Entry 5XF8 (electron microscopy, 7.10 A resolution (low resolution: residue-level contacts below are approximate; hydrogen-bond / salt-bridge calls are withheld)); this record covers chains 4 and 7 of the 7 polymer chains in the assembly.

== Chain 4 ==
Protein: DNA replication licensing factor MCM4
From: Saccharomyces cerevisiae (strain ATCC 204508 / S288c)
Notes: EC 3.6.4.12
Reference sequence: P30665 (MCM4_YEAST); residue numbers follow UniProt; this construct covers 1-933
Sequence (933 residues; each row starts with the number of its first residue):
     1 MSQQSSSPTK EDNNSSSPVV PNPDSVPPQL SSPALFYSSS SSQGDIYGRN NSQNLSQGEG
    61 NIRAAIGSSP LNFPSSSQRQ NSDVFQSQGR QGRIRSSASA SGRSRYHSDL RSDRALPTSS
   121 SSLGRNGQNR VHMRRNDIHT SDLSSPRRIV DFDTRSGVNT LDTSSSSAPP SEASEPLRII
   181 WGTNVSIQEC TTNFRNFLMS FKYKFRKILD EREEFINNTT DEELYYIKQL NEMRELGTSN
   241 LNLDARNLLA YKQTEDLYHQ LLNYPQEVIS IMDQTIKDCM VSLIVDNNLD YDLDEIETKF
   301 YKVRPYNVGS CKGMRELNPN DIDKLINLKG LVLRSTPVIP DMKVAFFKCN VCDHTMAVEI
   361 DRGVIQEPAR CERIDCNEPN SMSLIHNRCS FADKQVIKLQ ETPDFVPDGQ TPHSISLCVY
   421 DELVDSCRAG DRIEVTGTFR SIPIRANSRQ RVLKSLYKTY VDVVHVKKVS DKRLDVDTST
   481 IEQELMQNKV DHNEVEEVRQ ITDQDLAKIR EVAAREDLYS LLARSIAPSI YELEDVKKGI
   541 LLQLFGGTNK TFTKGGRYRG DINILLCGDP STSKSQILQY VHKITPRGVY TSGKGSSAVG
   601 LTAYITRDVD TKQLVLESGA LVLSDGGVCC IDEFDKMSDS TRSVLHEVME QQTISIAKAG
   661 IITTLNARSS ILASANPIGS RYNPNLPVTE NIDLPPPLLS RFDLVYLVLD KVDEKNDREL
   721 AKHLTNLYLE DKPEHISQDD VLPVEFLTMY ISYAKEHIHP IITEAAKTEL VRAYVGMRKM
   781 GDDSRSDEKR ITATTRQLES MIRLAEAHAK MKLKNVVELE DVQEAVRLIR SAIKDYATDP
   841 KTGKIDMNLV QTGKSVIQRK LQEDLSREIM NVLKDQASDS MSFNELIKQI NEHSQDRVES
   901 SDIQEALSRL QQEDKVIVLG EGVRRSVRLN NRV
Unresolved in the structure: 1-176, 213-220, 468-477, 780-792, 839-846, 932-933
Covalent attachments: covalent link T852-I857; covalent link S855-K860
Curated features (UniProtKB/Swiss-Prot):
  - motif: S700 to D703 (Arginine finger)
  - binding site (ATP): G568 to S575
  - modified residue (Phosphoserine): S52, S56, S69
  - mutagenesis: K574 (K574A: Loss of MCM2-7 complex helicase activity)

== Chain 7 ==
Protein: DNA replication licensing factor MCM7
From: Saccharomyces cerevisiae (strain ATCC 204508 / S288c)
Notes: EC 3.6.4.12
Reference sequence: P38132 (MCM7_YEAST); numbering as in UniProt (aligned over 1-845)
Sequence (845 residues; numbered 1 to 845; the number before each row is that of its first residue):
     1 MSAALPSIQL PVDYNNLFNE ITDFLVTFKQ DTLSSDATRN ENEDENLDAE NIEQHLLEKG
    61 PKYMAMLQKV ANRELNSVII DLDDILQYQN EKFLQGTQAD DLVSAIQQNA NHFTELFCRA
   121 IDNNMPLPTK EIDYKDDVLD VILNQRRLRN ERMLSDRTNE IRSENLMDTT MDPPSSMNDA
   181 LREVVEDETE LFPPNLTRRY FLYFKPLSQN CARRYRKKAI SSKPLSVRQI KGDFLGQLIT
   241 VRGIITRVSD VKPAVEVIAY TCDQCGYEVF QEVNSRTFTP LSECTSEECS QNQTKGQLFM
   301 STRASKFSAF QECKIQELSQ QVPVGHIPRS LNIHVNGTLV RSLSPGDIVD VTGIFLPAPY
   361 TGFKALKAGL LTETYLEAQF VRQHKKKFAS FSLTSDVEER VMELITSGDV YNRLAKSIAP
   421 EIYGNLDVKK ALLLLLVGGV DKRVGDGMKI RGDINVCLMG DPGVAKSQLL KAICKISPRG
   481 VYTTGKGSSG VGLTAAVMKD PVTDEMILEG GALVLADNGI CCIDEFDKMD ESDRTAIHEV
   541 MEQQTISISK AGINTTLNAR TSILAAANPL YGRYNPRLSP LDNINLPAAL LSRFDILFLM
   601 LDIPSRDDDE KLAEHVTYVH MHNKQPDLDF TPVEPSKMRE YIAYAKTKRP VMSEAVNDYV
   661 VQAYIRLRQD SKREMDSKFS FGQATPRTLL GIIRLSQALA KLRLADMVDI DDVEEALRLV
   721 RVSKESLYQE TNKSKEDESP TTKIFTIIKK MLQETGKNTL SYENIVKTVR LRGFTMLQLS
   781 NCIQEYSYLN VWHLINEGNT LKFVDDGTMD TDQEDSLVST PKLAPQTTAS ANVSAQDSDI
   841 DLQDA
Unresolved in the structure: 32-58, 127-193, 217-219, 384-393, 730-845
Curated features (UniProtKB/Swiss-Prot):
  - motif: S592 to D595 (Arginine finger)
  - binding site (ATP): Y423, G463, A465, K466, S467, N568, R593, R687
  - modified residue: T811 (Phosphothreonine), S819 (Phosphoserine), S838 (Phosphoserine)
  - mutagenesis: K466 (K466A: Loss of MCM2-7 complex helicase activity)

== Chain 4 / chain 7 interface ==
Pairs across the interface (21):
  T411(4) with N554(7)
  V452(4) with T277(7)
  L453(4) with R276(7); T277(7)
  K454(4) with R276(7)
  S455(4) with R276(7)
  L456(4) with K252(7); P253(7)
  Y457(4) with P253(7)
  L727(4) with K442(7); R443(7)
  E730(4) with R443(7)
  D731(4) with K442(7); R443(7)
  P733(4) with R443(7); V444(7); G445(7); G447(7)
  E734(4) with V444(7); G445(7)
  I736(4) with V444(7)
Also at the interface, not in a pair above, chain 4 (17 interface residues in all): S571, Y728, K732, H735
Also at the interface, not in a pair above, chain 7 (13 interface residues in all): A254, D446, T685

== Summary ==
17 residues of chain 4 and 13 residues of chain 7 are in contact. From UniProt: 8 ATP-binding residues and one
mutagenesis site on chain 4; 8 ATP-binding residues and one mutagenesis site on chain 7.
Here chain 4 is DNA replication licensing factor MCM4 and chain 7 is DNA replication licensing factor MCM7,
both from Saccharomyces cerevisiae (strain ATCC 204508 / S288c). Entry 5XF8 (Cryo-EM structure of the
Cdt1-MCM2-7 complex in AMPPNP state) was determined by electron microscopy.
